PDB entry 6UBZ | X-ray diffraction, 1.83 A resolution | chains A and C of the 4 polymer chains in the assembly

== Chain A (and C) ==
Name: Uncharacterized protein GoxA
Organism: Pseudoalteromonas luteoviolacea DSM 6061
Notes: chain C of this document is another copy of the same molecule, construct and numbering; everything in this record applies to it too
Reference sequence: A0A161XU12 (A0A161XU12_9GAMM); residue numbers follow UniProt; this construct covers 1-816
Sequence (816 residues; each row starts with the number of its first residue):
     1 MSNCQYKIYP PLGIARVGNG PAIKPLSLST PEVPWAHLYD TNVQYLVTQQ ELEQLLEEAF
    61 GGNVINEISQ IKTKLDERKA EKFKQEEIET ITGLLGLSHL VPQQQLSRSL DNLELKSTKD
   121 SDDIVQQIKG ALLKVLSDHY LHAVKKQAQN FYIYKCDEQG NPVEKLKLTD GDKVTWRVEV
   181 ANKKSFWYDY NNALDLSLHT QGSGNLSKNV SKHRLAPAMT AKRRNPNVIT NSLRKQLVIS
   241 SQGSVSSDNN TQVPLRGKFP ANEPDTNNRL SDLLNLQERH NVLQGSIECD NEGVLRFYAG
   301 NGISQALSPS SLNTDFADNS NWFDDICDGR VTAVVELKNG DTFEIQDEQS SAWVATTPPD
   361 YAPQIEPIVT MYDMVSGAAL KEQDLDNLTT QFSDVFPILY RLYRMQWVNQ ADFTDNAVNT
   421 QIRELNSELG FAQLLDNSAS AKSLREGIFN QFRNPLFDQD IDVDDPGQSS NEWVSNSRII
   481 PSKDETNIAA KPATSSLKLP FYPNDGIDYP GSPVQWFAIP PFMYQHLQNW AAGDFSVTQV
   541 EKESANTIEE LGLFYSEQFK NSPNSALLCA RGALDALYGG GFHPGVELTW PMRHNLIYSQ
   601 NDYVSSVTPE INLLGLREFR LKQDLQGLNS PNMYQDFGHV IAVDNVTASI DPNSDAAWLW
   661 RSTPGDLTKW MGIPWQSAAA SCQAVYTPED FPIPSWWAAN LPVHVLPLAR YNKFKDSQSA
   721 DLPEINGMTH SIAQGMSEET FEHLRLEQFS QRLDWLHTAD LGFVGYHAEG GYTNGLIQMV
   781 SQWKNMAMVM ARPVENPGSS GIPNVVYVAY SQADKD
Not modelled in the structure: 1-3, 117-120, 158-160, 263-277 (chain C: 1-3, 115-122, 158-160, 263-276, 467-469)
Construct notes: engineered mutation A678 (Asp in A0A161XU12)
Modified positions: W697 (2-amino-3-(6,7-dioxo-6,7-dihydro-1H-indol-3-yl)-propionic acid; TRQ)
Covalent attachments: covalent link C682-W697
Metal / ion sites: Mg2+: D360, A362, I365, A699, N700
Ligand contacts: glycine (GLY): F316, H583, A678, S681, C682, W696, W697
Reported in the primary citation:
  - binding site for glycine: H583, S681, Y766, H767
  - mutagenesis - D678A: abolished catalytic activity on glycine

== Interface between chain A and chain C ==
Pairs across the interface (84):
  R214(A) - F637(C)  hydrogen bond (side chain-backbone)
  R214(A) - G638(C)
  R214(A) - H639(C)
  L215(A) - H639(C)
  P217(A) - H639(C)
  P217(A) - V640(C)  hydrophobic
  A218(A) - T220(C)
  M219(A) - T220(C)
  T220(A) - A218(C)
  T220(A) - M219(C)
  T220(A) - T220(C)  hydrogen bond (side chain-backbone)
  K222(A) - M219(C)
  N225(A) - T486(C)  hydrogen bond
  P226(A) - S482(C)
  P226(A) - P510(C)
  N227(A) - P481(C)
  N227(A) - S482(C)  hydrogen bond (side chain-backbone)
  N227(A) - D484(C)  hydrogen bond (side chain-backbone)
  N227(A) - P510(C)
  V228(A) - T486(C)
  I229(A) - V474(C)  hydrophobic
  I229(A) - I479(C)  hydrophobic
  I229(A) - P510(C)
  T230(A) - D464(C)
  T230(A) - V474(C)
  T230(A) - K491(C)
  N231(A) - D464(C)  hydrogen bond (backbone-side chain)
  L233(A) - K491(C)
  Q236(A) - I488(C)
  L237(A) - I488(C)  hydrophobic
  P260(A) - I488(C)  hydrophobic
  L307(A) - N487(C)
  S308(A) - N487(C)  hydrogen bond (backbone-side chain)
  S311(A) - E485(C)  hydrogen bond
  S320(A) - D484(C)
  S320(A) - E485(C)
  N321(A) - E485(C)
  N321(A) - T486(C)
  N321(A) - N487(C)  hydrogen bond (side chain-backbone)
  D464(A) - T230(C)
  D464(A) - N231(C)  hydrogen bond (side chain-backbone)
  E472(A) - R223(C)  salt bridge
  E472(A) - G638(C)
  E472(A) - H639(C)  salt bridge
  V474(A) - I229(C)  hydrophobic
  V474(A) - T230(C)
  P481(A) - N227(C)
  S482(A) - P226(C)
  S482(A) - N227(C)  hydrogen bond (backbone-side chain)
  D484(A) - N227(C)  hydrogen bond (backbone-side chain)
  D484(A) - S320(C)
  E485(A) - N227(C)
  E485(A) - S320(C)  hydrogen bond (backbone-side chain)
  E485(A) - N321(C)
  T486(A) - N225(C)  hydrogen bond
  T486(A) - V228(C)
  T486(A) - N321(C)
  N487(A) - Q277(C)  hydrogen bond (backbone-side chain)
  N487(A) - L307(C)
  N487(A) - S308(C)  hydrogen bond (side chain-backbone)
  N487(A) - N321(C)  hydrogen bond
  I488(A) - Q236(C)
  I488(A) - P260(C)  hydrophobic
  I488(A) - Q277(C)
  A489(A) - Q277(C)
  K491(A) - T230(C)
  K491(A) - L233(C)
  Y509(A) - K222(C)
  Y509(A) - H639(C)
  Y509(A) - V640(C)
  P510(A) - P226(C)
  P510(A) - N227(C)
  P510(A) - I229(C)
  S512(A) - H639(C)
  Q635(A) - S470(C)
  G638(A) - E472(C)
  H639(A) - R214(C)
  H639(A) - L215(C)
  H639(A) - P217(C)
  H639(A) - E472(C)
  H639(A) - Y509(C)
  H639(A) - S512(C)
  V640(A) - P217(C)  hydrophobic
  V640(A) - Y509(C)
Other interface residues (no listed pair), chain A (51 interface residues in all): D465, S469, S470, S475, I479, D508, G511, F637, D655
Other interface residues (no listed pair), chain C (49 interface residues in all): L237, D465, S475, G511, Q635, D655

== Overview ==
Chain A and chain C form an interface of 51 and 49 residues respectively, with 17 hydrogen bonds and 2 salt
bridges. Among the polar pairs are E472(A)-R223(C), E472(A)-H639(C) and R214(A)-F637(C). The paper reports a
binding site for glycine at H583(A), S681(A) and Y766(A) among others; D678A of chain A abolishes catalytic
activity on glycine.
Both chains are Uncharacterized protein GoxA (Pseudoalteromonas luteoviolacea DSM 6061). Entry 6UBZ (Crystal
structure of D678A GoxA bound to glycine at pH 5.5) was determined by X-ray diffraction (same publication as
6UBN, 6UBR, 6UC1 and 6UFQ).
